PDB entry 7KI1 | electron microscopy, 2.50 A resolution | chains A and N of the 6 polymer chains in the assembly

Chain A:
Molecule: Guanine nucleotide-binding protein G(s) subunit alpha isoforms short
Organism: Homo sapiens
UniProtKB: P63092 (GNAS2_HUMAN); numbering as in UniProt (aligned over 1-394)
Chain sequence (394 residues; row label = number of the first residue in the row):
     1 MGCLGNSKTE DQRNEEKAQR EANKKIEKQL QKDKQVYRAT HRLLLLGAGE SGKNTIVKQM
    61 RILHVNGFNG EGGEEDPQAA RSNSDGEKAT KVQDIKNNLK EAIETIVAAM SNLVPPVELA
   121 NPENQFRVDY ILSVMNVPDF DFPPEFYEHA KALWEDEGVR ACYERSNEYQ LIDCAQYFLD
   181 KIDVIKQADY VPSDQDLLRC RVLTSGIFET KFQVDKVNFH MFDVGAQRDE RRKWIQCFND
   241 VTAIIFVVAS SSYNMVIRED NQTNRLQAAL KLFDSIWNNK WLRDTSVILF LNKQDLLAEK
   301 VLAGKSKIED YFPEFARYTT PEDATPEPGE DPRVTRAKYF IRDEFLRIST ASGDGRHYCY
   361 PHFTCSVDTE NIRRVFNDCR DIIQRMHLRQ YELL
Not modelled in the structure: 1-10, 64-87, 253-263
Differences from the reference sequence: conflict Asn54 (Ser in P63092), Ala226 (Gly in P63092), Ala268 (Glu in P63092), Lys271 (Asn in P63092), Asp274 (Lys in P63092), Lys280 (Arg in P63092), Asp284 (Thr in P63092), Thr285 (Ile in P63092), Ser366 (Ala in P63092)

Chain N:
Molecule: Nb35
Organism: Homo sapiens
Chain sequence (128 residues; numbered 1 to 128; the number before each row is that of its first residue):
     1 QVQLQESGGG LVQPGGSLRL SCAASGFTFS NYKMNWVRQA PGKGLEWVSD ISQSGASISY
    61 TGSVKGRFTI SRDNAKNTLY LQMNSLKPED TAVYYCARCP APFTRDCFDV TSTTYAYRGQ
   121 GTQVTVSS
Not modelled in the structure: 127-128
Disulfides: Cys22-Cys96, Cys99-Cys107

How chain A and chain N interact:
Contacting residue pairs - 31 pairs, chain A then chain N:
  Arg228(A) with Thr114(N)
  Asp229(A) with Ser112(N), hydrogen bond (backbone-side chain); Thr113(N), hydrogen bond (side chain-backbone)
  Glu230(A) with Asp109(N); Ser112(N); Thr114(N); Tyr115(N), hydrogen bond (side chain-backbone)
  Arg231(A) with Asp109(N), hydrogen bond (backbone-side chain)
  Arg232(A) with Pro100(N); Phe108(N); Asp109(N), salt bridge; Tyr115(N)
  Asn264(A) with Thr61(N)
  Gln267(A) with Trp47(N); Thr61(N)
  Lys271(A) with Trp47(N); Asp50(N), salt bridge
  Leu272(A) with Phe108(N), hydrophobic
  Ser275(A) with Asp106(N); Cys107(N), hydrogen bond (side chain-backbone); Phe108(N)
  Asn278(A) with Arg105(N), hydrogen bond; Asp106(N)
  Asn279(A) with Asp106(N), hydrogen bond; Phe108(N)
  Arg283(A) with Arg105(N)
  Asp310(A) with Ser63(N)
  Tyr311(A) with Gly62(N); Ser63(N)
  Pro313(A) with Gly62(N)
  Ser352(A) with Arg105(N)
Interface residues without a listed pair, chain A (21 interface residues in all): Ile235, Ile276, Lys280, Glu314
Interface residues without a listed pair, chain N (19 interface residues in all): Ser59, Tyr60, Lys65, Tyr117

In short:
The interface between chain A and chain N involves 21 residues on one side and 19 on the other, with 7
hydrogen bonds and 2 salt bridges. Polar contacts include Arg232(A)-Asp109(N), Lys271(A)-Asp50(N) and
Asp229(A)-Ser112(N).
Here chain A is Guanine nucleotide-binding protein G(s) subunit alpha isoforms short and chain N is Nb35, both
from Homo sapiens. Entry 7KI1 (Taspoglutide-bound Glucagon-Like Peptide-1 (GLP-1) Receptor in Complex with Gs
Protein) was determined by electron microscopy (same publication as 7KI0).
